3P8G - chain A; structure by X-ray diffraction, 1.20 A resolution.

== Chain A ==
Molecule: ST14 protein
From: Homo sapiens
Notes: EC 3.4.21.109; fragment: catalytic domain (UNP 182-422)
Reference sequence: Q8WVC1 (Q8WVC1_HUMAN); the construct lacks a stretch of the UniProt sequence and is renumbered around it, so the offset changes along the chain: 16-60 = UniProt 182-226; 61-77 = UniProt 236-252; 78-148 = UniProt 254-324; 150-184 = UniProt 325-359; 4 more segments
Amino-acid sequence (241 residues; row label = number of the first residue in the row; note: 2 numbers in that range are skipped by the numbering (no residue carries them; nothing is unmodelled there); a row labelled like 60A-60I holds insertion residues (60A, then the next letters in order)):
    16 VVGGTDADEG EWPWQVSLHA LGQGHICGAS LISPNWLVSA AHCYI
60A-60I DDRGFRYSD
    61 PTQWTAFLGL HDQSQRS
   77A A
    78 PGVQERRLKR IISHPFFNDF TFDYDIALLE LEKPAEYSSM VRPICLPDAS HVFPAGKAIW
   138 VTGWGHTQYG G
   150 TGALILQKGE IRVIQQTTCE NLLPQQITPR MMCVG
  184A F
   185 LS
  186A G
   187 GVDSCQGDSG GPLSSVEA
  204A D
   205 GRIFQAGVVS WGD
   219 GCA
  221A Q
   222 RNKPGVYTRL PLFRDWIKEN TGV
Differences from the reference sequence: engineered mutation Gln164 (Asn339 in Q8WVC1)
Disulfide bonds: Cys42-Cys58, Cys168-Cys182, Cys191-Cys220
Covalently attached groups: glutathione (GSH) linked to Cys122
Residues lining bound ligands:
  - benzamidine (BEN): Asp189, Ser190, Cys191, Gln192, Asp194, Ser195, Val213, Ser214, Trp215, Gly216, Gly219, Cys220, Gly226, Val227
  - glutathione (GSH): Trp29, Arg119, Pro120, Ile121, Gly205, Arg206, Ile207
What the authors report for this chain:
  - binding site for benzamidine: Asp189, Ser190 to Gln192, Trp215 to Gly216, Gly219
  - binding site for glutathione: Cys122
  - catalytic residues: Asp102 (proposed by the authors, not directly observed)
  - specificity-determining residues: Phe99 (proposed by the authors, not directly observed)

== Summary ==
Ligands of chain A: benzamidine. Covalently linked glutathione: at Cys122. The paper reports the catalytic
residue Asp102; a binding site for benzamidine at Asp189, Ser190 and Trp215 among others.
Chain A is ST14 protein (Homo sapiens); the structure, Crystal Structure of MT-SP1 in complex with
benzamidine, was determined by X-ray diffraction, deposited together with 3P8F.
